Entry 6EZN (electron microscopy, 3.30 A resolution); this record covers chains A and E of the 8 polymer chains in the assembly.

Chain A:
Protein: Dolichyl-diphosphooligosaccharide--protein glycosyltransferase subunit 1
From: Saccharomyces cerevisiae (strain ATCC 204508 / S288c)
Notes: EC 2.4.99.18
UniProt: P41543 (OST1_YEAST); residues 1-476 here = UniProt positions 1-476
Sequence (476 residues; numbered 1 to 476; the number before each row is that of its first residue):
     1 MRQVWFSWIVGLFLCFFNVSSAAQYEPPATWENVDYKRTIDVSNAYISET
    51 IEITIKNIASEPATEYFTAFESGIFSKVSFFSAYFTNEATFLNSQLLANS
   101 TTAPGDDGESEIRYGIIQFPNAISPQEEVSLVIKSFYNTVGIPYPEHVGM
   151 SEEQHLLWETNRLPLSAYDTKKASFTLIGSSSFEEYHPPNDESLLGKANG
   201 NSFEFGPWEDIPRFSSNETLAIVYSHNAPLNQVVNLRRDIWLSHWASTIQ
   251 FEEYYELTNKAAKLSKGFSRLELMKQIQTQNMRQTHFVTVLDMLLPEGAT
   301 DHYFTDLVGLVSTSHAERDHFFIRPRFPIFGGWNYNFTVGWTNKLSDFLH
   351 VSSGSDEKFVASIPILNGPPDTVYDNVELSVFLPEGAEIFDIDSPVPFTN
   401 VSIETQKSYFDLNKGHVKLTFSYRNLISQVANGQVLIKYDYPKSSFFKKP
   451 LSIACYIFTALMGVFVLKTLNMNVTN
Disordered / not traced: 1-24, 99-110, 475-476
Covalent attachments: N-acetylglucosamine (NAG) linked to N336, N400
Residues lining bound ligands: palmitoyl-linoleoyl phosphatidylcholine (CPL; 1-palmitoyl-2-linoleoyl-sn-glycero-3-phosphocholine): W241, Q250, E252, Y409, F410, I453, Y456, I457
Reported in the primary citation:
  - post-translational modification sites: N336, N400

Chain E:
Protein: Dolichyl-diphosphooligosaccharide--protein glycosyltransferase subunit OST5
From: Saccharomyces cerevisiae (strain ATCC 204508 / S288c)
Notes: EC 2.4.99.18
UniProt: Q92316 (OST5_YEAST); residues 1-86 here = UniProt positions 1-86
Sequence (86 residues; each row starts with the number of its first residue):
     1 MTYEQLYKEFHSSKSFQPFIHLDTQPKFAICGLIVTLAVLSSALFAVGSK
    51 SSYIKKLFFYTILSVIGSLFAGLTTVFASNSFGVYV
Disordered / not traced: 1
Residues lining bound ligands:
  - palmitoyl-linoleoyl phosphatidylcholine (CPL; 1-palmitoyl-2-linoleoyl-sn-glycero-3-phosphocholine), molecule 1: L22, P26, A29, I30, L33, A71, T74, T75, A78, N80, S81, F82, G83, Y85
  - palmitoyl-linoleoyl phosphatidylcholine (CPL), molecule 2: T75, A78, S79, F82, V84

Interface between chain A and chain E:
Residue-residue contacts (62; chain A residue first):
  S243(A) - V86(E)
  H244(A) - F16(E)
  W245(A) - I20(E)
  W245(A) - Q25(E)
  W245(A) - F77(E)  hydrophobic
  A246(A) - L22(E)
  A246(A) - N80(E)
  A246(A) - Y85(E)  hydrophobic
  S247(A) - F16(E)
  S247(A) - P18(E)
  T248(A) - Y85(E)
  Q250(A) - Y85(E)
  T342(A) - Y85(E)
  S346(A) - S15(E)
  S346(A) - F16(E)  hydrogen bond (side chain-backbone)
  L349(A) - F16(E)
  H350(A) - F10(E)
  H350(A) - S13(E)
  H350(A) - K14(E)
  H350(A) - S15(E)
  V351(A) - S13(E)
  V351(A) - K14(E)  hydrogen bond (backbone-backbone)
  V351(A) - S15(E)
  S352(A) - E9(E)
  S353(A) - S12(E)
  S353(A) - K14(E)
  F359(A) - F16(E)  hydrophobic
  V360(A) - L6(E)  hydrophobic
  V360(A) - E9(E)
  V360(A) - F10(E)  hydrophobic
  S362(A) - F10(E)
  D391(A) - L6(E)
  D393(A) - T2(E)
  D393(A) - Y3(E)  hydrogen bond (side chain-backbone)
  D393(A) - L6(E)
  P395(A) - Y3(E)
  F410(A) - S79(E)
  Q434(A) - Y3(E)  hydrogen bond (backbone-side chain)
  L436(A) - Y3(E)  hydrophobic
  L436(A) - L6(E)
  L436(A) - Y7(E)
  K449(A) - V86(E)
  P450(A) - G72(E)
  P450(A) - L73(E)  hydrophobic
  P450(A) - V76(E)  hydrophobic
  I453(A) - T75(E)
  I453(A) - V76(E)  hydrophobic
  A454(A) - S68(E)  hydrogen bond (backbone-side chain)
  A454(A) - L69(E)  hydrophobic
  I457(A) - S68(E)
  F458(A) - T61(E)
  F458(A) - S64(E)
  F458(A) - V65(E)  hydrophobic
  F458(A) - S68(E)  hydrogen bond (backbone-side chain)
  L461(A) - L40(E)  hydrophobic
  L461(A) - Y60(E)  hydrogen bond (backbone-side chain)
  L461(A) - S64(E)
  M462(A) - Y60(E)  hydrophobic
  F465(A) - V47(E)  hydrophobic
  F465(A) - L57(E)  hydrophobic
  F465(A) - Y60(E)  hydrophobic
  T469(A) - Y53(E)
Interface residues without a listed pair, chain A (43 interface residues in all): D301, L345, F348, A361, S394, Y409, K438, F446, F447, V464
Interface residues without a listed pair, chain E (38 interface residues in all): F19, L44, K56, A71

Overview:
43 residues of chain A face 38 of chain E across their interface, with 7 hydrogen bonds. Polar contacts
include S346(A)-F16(E), D393(A)-Y3(E) and Q434(A)-Y3(E). One palmitoyl-linoleoyl phosphatidylcholine molecule
is bound between chain A and chain E. Bound to chain E: palmitoyl-linoleoyl phosphatidylcholine. Covalently
linked N-acetylglucosamine: at N336(A) and N400(A). The paper reports modification sites N336(A) and N400(A).
Here chain A is Dolichyl-diphosphooligosaccharide--protein glycosyltransferase subunit 1 and chain E is
Dolichyl-diphosphooligosaccharide--protein glycosyltransferase subunit OST5, both from Saccharomyces
cerevisiae (strain ATCC 204508 / S288c). Entry 6EZN (Cryo-EM structure of the yeast oligosaccharyltransferase
(OST) complex) was determined by electron microscopy.
